6HOG - chain A; structure by X-ray diffraction, 1.26 A resolution.

[Chain A]
Molecule: Phosphatidylinositol 3-kinase catalytic subunit type 3, Gamma-aminobutyric acid receptor-associated protein
From: Homo sapiens
Notes: EC 2.7.1.137
UniProt: chimeric construct of Q8NEB9, O95166: residues -16 to -2 from Q8NEB9 (PK3C3_HUMAN) positions 244-258 (UniProt number = residue number + 260); residues 1-112 from O95166 positions 1-112 (same numbers)
Sequence (129 residues; numbered -16 to 112; the number before each row is that of its first residue; numbers below 1 keep their minus sign (Ser-16 is residue -16)):
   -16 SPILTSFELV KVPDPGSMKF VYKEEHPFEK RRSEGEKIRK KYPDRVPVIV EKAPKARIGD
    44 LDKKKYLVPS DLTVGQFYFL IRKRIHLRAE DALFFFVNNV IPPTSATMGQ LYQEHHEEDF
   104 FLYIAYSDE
Not modelled in the structure: -16 to -14, -4 to -2
Differences from the reference sequence: linker (-1 to 0)
UniProt features mapped onto this chain:
  - modified residue: Ser-16 (Phosphoserine)
  - region: Met1 to Arg22 (Interaction with beta-tubulin), Ala36 to Ile68 (Interaction with GABRG2), Lys48 to Leu50 (Interaction with LIR (LC3 nteracting Region) motif of ATG3)
  - site (Interaction with LIR (LC3 nteracting Region) motif of ATG3): Glu17, Arg28
From the paper describing this entry:
  - post-translational modification sites: Ser-11 (citing earlier work)
  - mutagenesis - F-10A/V-7A: decreased binding to Atg8 homologs

[Overview]
From the paper: F-10A/V-7A reduce binding to Atg8 homologs; a modification site at Ser-11.
Chain A is Phosphatidylinositol 3-kinase catalytic subunit type 3, Gamma-aminobutyric acid receptor-associated
protein (Homo sapiens); the structure, Structure of VPS34 LIR motif bound to GABARAP, was determined by X-ray
diffraction (same publication as 6HOH, 6HOI, 6HOJ, 6HOK and 6HOL).
